Entry 5DB8 (X-ray diffraction, 2.55 A resolution); this record covers chains A and P of the 4 polymer chains in the assembly.

[Chain A]
Protein: DNA polymerase beta
Source organism: Homo sapiens
Notes: EC 2.7.7.7, 4.2.99.-
UniProtKB: P06746 (DPOLB_HUMAN); numbering as in UniProt (aligned over 1-335)
Sequence (335 residues; each row starts with the number of its first residue):
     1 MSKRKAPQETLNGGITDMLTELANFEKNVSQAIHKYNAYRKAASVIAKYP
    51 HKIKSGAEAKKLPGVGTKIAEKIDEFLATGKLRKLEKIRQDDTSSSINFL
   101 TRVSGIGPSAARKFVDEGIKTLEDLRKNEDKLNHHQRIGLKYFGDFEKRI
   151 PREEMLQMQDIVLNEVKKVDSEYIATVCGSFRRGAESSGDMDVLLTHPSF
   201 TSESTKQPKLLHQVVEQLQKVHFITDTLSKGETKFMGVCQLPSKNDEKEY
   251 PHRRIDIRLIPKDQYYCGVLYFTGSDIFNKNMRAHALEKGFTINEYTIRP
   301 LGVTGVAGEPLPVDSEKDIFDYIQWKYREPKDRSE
Disordered / not traced: 1-6, 205-206
Curated features (UniProtKB/Swiss-Prot):
  - region: Arg-183 to Asp-192 (DNA-binding)
  - active site: Lys-72 (Nucleophile)
  - binding site (K(+)): Lys-60, Leu-62, Val-65, Thr-101, Val-103, Ile-106
  - binding site (Na(+)): Lys-60, Leu-62, Val-65, Thr-101, Val-103, Ile-106
  - binding site (dATP): Arg-149, Ser-180, Arg-183, Gly-189, Asp-190
  - binding site (dCTP): Arg-149, Ser-180, Arg-183, Gly-189, Asp-190
  - binding site (dGTP): Arg-149, Ser-180, Arg-183, Gly-189, Asp-190, Asp-192
  - binding site (dTTP): Arg-149, Ser-180, Arg-183, Gly-189, Asp-190
  - binding site (Mg(2+)): Asp-190, Asp-192, Asp-256
  - modified residue: Lys-72 (N6-acetyllysine), Arg-83 (Omega-N-methylarginine), Arg-152 (Omega-N-methylarginine)
  - cross-link (Glycyl lysine isopeptide (Lys-Gly)): Lys-41 (interchain with G-Cter in ubiquitin), Lys-61 (interchain with G-Cter in ubiquitin), Lys-81 (interchain with G-Cter in ubiquitin)
  - natural variant: Leu-22 (L22P: Found in a gastric cancer sample; uncertain significance), Tyr-39 (Y39C: Found in a gastric cancer sample; uncertain significance), Gly-118 (G118V: Decreased DNA-directed DNA polymerase activity), Arg-137 (R137Q: Decreased function in base-excision repair), Arg-149 (R149I: Decreased DNA-directed DNA polymerase activity), Asp-160 (D160N: Found in a gastric cancer sample; uncertain significance), Cys-239 (C239R: Found in a gastric cancer sample; uncertain significance), Lys-289 (K289M: Found in a colon cancer sample; uncertain significance), Asn-294 (N294D: Found in a gastric cancer sample; uncertain significance), Glu-295 (E295K: Found in a gastric cancer sample; uncertain significance)
  - mutagenesis: Phe-25 (F25W: No effect on 5'-dRP lyase activity. Decreased ssDNA binding), His-34 (H34G: Decreased 5'-dRP lyase activity. Decreased ssDNA binding), Lys-35 (K35A: Decreased 5'-dRP lyase activity. Decreased ssDNA binding. Loss of 5'-dRP lyase activity; when associated with A-68 and A-72. Decreased ssDNA binding; when associated with A-68 and A-72 ...), Tyr-39 (Y39F: No effect on 5'-dRP lyase activity; Y39Q: Abolishes DNA polymerase and 5'-dRP lyase activity), Lys-41 (K41R: Abolishes ubiquitination; when associated with R-61 and R-81), Lys-60 (K60A: Decreased 5'-dRP lyase activity. Decreased ssDNA binding), Lys-61 (K61R: Abolishes ubiquitination; when associated with R-41 and R-81), Lys-68 (K68A: No effect on 5'-dRP lyase activity. Decreased ssDNA binding. Loss of 5'-dRP lyase activity; when associated with A-35 and A-72. Decreased ssDNA binding; when associated with A-35 and A-72 ...), Glu-71 (E71Q: No effect on 5'-dRP lyase activity. No effect on structure shown by circular dichroism. No effect on ssDNA binding), Lys-72 (K72A: Severely reduced 5'-dRP lyase activity. Does not affect ssDNA binding. Loss of 5'-dRP lyase activity; when associated with A-35 and A-68. Decreased ssDNA binding ...), Glu-75 (E75A: Slightly decreased 5'-dRP lyase activity. Decreased ssDNA binding. No effect on structure shown by circular dichroism), Lys-81 (K81R: Abolishes ubiquitination; when associated with R-41 and R-61), 5 further mutagenesis entries in UniProt
Ion coordination: Na+ site 1: Lys-60, Val-65 (shared with 1 residue of chain D); Na+ site 2: Thr-101, Val-103, Ile-106 (shared with DG9(P) of chain P)

[Chain P]
Molecule: 10-nt DNA strand
Sequence (10 nucleotides; each row starts with the number of its first residue):
     1 GCTXATGCGA
Modified / non-standard residues: FMG (2-amino-9-(2-deoxy-2-fluoro-5-O-phosphono-beta-D-arabinofuranosyl)-7-methyl-6-oxo-6,9-dihydro-1H-purin-7-ium) at position 4
Ion coordination: Na+: DG9 (shared with Thr-101(A), Val-103(A), Ile-106(A) of chain A)

[Interface between chain A and chain P]
Pairs across the interface (15):
  Val-103(A) / DG9(P)  phosphate contact
  Ser-104(A) / DG9(P)  phosphate contact
  Gly-105(A) / DC8(P)  sugar contact
  Gly-105(A) / DG9(P)  hydrogen bond to the phosphate
  Ile-106(A) / DG9(P)  phosphate contact
  Gly-107(A) / DC8(P)  hydrogen bond to the phosphate
  Gly-107(A) / DG9(P)  phosphate contact
  Pro-108(A) / DC8(P)  phosphate contact
  Ser-109(A) / DG7(P)  sugar contact
  Ser-109(A) / DC8(P)  hydrogen bond to the phosphate
  Ala-110(A) / DC8(P)  hydrogen bond to the phosphate
  Asp-190(A) / DA10(P)  phosphate contact
  Lys-234(A) / DG9(P)  base contact
  Arg-254(A) / DA10(P)  salt bridge to the phosphate
  Asp-256(A) / DA10(P)  sugar contact
Also at the interface, not in a pair above, chain A (14 interface residues in all): His-135, Met-236

[Overview]
14 residues of chain A face 4 of chain P across their interface, with 4 hydrogen bonds and 1 salt bridge.
Among the polar pairs are Gly-105(A)/DG9(P), Gly-107(A)/DC8(P) and Ser-109(A)/DC8(P).
Chain A is DNA polymerase beta (Homo sapiens) and chain P is a 10-nt DNA strand; the structure, Structure of
human DNA polymerase beta Host-Guest complex with the N7MG base paired with a dA, was determined by X-ray
diffraction together with 5DB6, 5DB7, 5DB9, 5DBA, 5DBB and 5DBC from the same study.
